PDB entry 1MQG | X-ray diffraction, 2.15 A resolution | chain A

Chain A:
Protein: glutamate receptor 2
From: Rattus norvegicus
Notes: fragment: ligand binding core (S1S2J)
UniProtKB: P19491 (GRIA2_RAT); the construct has insertions or renumbered stretches relative to UniProt, so the offset changes along the chain: 3-117 = UniProt 413-527; 120-263 = UniProt 653-796
Amino-acid sequence (263 residues; each row starts with the number of its first residue):
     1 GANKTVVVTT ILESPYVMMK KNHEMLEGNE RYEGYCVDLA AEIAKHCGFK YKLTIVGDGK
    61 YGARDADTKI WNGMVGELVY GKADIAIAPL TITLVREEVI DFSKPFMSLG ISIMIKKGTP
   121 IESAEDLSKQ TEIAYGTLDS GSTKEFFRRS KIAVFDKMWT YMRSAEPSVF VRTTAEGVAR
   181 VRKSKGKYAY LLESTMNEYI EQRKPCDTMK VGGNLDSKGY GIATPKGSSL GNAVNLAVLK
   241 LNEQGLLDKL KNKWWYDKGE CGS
Not modelled in the structure: 1-3, 263
Differences from the reference sequence: cloning artifact (1-2); linker (118-119)
Disulfide bonds: Cys-206/Cys-261
Residues lining bound ligands: iodo-willardiine (IWD; 2-amino-3-(5-iodo-2,4-dioxo-3,4-dihydro-2H-pyrimidin-1-yl)-propionic acid): Glu-13, Tyr-61, Pro-89, Leu-90, Thr-91, Arg-96, Leu-138, Ser-140, Gly-141, Ser-142, Thr-143, Thr-174, Leu-192, Glu-193, Met-196, Tyr-220
Swiss-Prot annotation at these positions:
  - binding site (L-glutamate): Pro-89, Thr-91, Arg-96, Ser-142, Thr-143, Glu-193
  - site: Arg-64 (Interaction with the cone snail toxin Con-ikot-ikot), Ile-121 (Crucial to convey clamshell closure to channel opening), Arg-148 (Interaction with the cone snail toxin Con-ikot-ikot), Lys-240 (Interaction with the cone snail toxin Con-ikot-ikot)
  - glycosylation: Asn-3 (N-linked (GlcNAc...) asparagine)
  - modified residue (Phosphoserine): Ser-150, Ser-184

Overview:
Chain A binds iodo-willardiine. From UniProt: 6 L-glutamate-binding residues.
Chain A is glutamate receptor 2 (Rattus norvegicus); the structure, Crystal Structure of the GluR2 Ligand
Binding Core (S1S2J) in Complex with Iodo-Willardiine at 2.15 Angstroms ..., was determined by X-ray
diffraction (same publication as 1MQH, 1MQI and 1MQJ).
